PDB entry 8YP1 | X-ray diffraction, 2.79 A resolution | chains A and B

Chain A (and B):
Protein: Immunoglobulin heavy constant gamma 1, Histidine--tRNA ligase, cytoplasmic
From: Homo sapiens
Notes: EC 6.1.1.21; chain B of this document is another copy of the same molecule, construct and numbering; everything in this record applies to it too
UniProtKB: chimeric construct of P01857, P12081: residues 2-226 from P01857 (IGHG1_HUMAN) positions 104-328 (UniProt number = residue number + 102); residues 229-287 from P12081 positions 2-60 (UniProt number = residue number - 227)
Chain sequence (287 residues; row label = number of the first residue in the row):
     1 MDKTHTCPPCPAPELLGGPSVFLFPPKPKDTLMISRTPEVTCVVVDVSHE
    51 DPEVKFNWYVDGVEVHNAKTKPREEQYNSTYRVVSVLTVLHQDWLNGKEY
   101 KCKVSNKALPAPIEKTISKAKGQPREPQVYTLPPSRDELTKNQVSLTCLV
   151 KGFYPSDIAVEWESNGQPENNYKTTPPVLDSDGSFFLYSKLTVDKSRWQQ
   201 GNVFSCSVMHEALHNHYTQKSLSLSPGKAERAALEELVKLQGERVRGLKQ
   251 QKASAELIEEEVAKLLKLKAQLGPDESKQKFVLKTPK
Not modelled in the structure: 1-16, 253-257, 272-287 (chain B: 1-17, 273-287)
Construct notes: initiating methionine (1); linker (227-228)
Curated features (UniProtKB/Swiss-Prot):
  - glycosylation: Asn78 (N-linked (GlcNAc...) (complex) asparagine)
  - modified residue: Ala229 (N-acetylalanine)
Disulfides: Cys42-Cys102, Cys148-Cys206

How chain A and chain B interact:
Residue-residue contacts (51):
  Gln128(A) with Lys141(B)
  Tyr130(A) with Ser135(B); Asp137(B); Glu138(B); Lys141(B)
  Thr131(A) with Ser135(B)
  Leu132(A) with Leu132(B), hydrophobic; Pro133(B); Ser135(B); Thr147(B)
  Ser135(A) with Tyr130(B); Leu132(B)
  Asp137(A) with Tyr130(B); Lys220(B), salt bridge
  Glu138(A) with Tyr130(B); Lys151(B)
  Ser145(A) with Leu149(B); Lys151(B)
  Thr147(A) with Leu132(B); Tyr188(B), hydrogen bond
  Leu149(A) with Ser145(B); Lys190(B)
  Lys151(A) with Glu138(B); Ser145(B)
  Asn171(A) with Ser181(B), hydrogen bond
  Lys173(A) with Leu179(B); Asp180(B); Ser181(B); Phe186(B)
  Thr175(A) with Thr175(B); Val178(B)
  Pro176(A) with Val178(B)
  Val178(A) with Thr175(B); Pro176(B)
  Leu179(A) with Lys173(B)
  Asp180(A) with Lys173(B); Lys190(B), salt bridge
  Ser181(A) with Asn171(B), hydrogen bond; Lys173(B)
  Phe186(A) with Lys173(B); Thr175(B); Lys190(B)
  Tyr188(A) with Thr147(B), hydrogen bond; Tyr188(B), hydrophobic; Lys190(B)
  Lys190(A) with Asp180(B), salt bridge; Phe186(B); Tyr188(B)
  Lys220(A) with Asp137(B)
  Pro226(A) with Arg136(B)
  Glu230(A) with Arg136(B), salt bridge
Interface residues without a listed pair, chain A (29 interface residues in all): Pro133, Lys141, Thr174, Ser189
Interface residues without a listed pair, chain B (29 interface residues in all): Gln128, Thr131, Pro134, Thr174, Ser189

In short:
Chain A and chain B each contribute 29 residues to their interface; the contacts include 4 hydrogen bonds and
4 salt bridges. Among the polar pairs are Asp137(A)-Lys220(B), Asp180(A)-Lys190(B) and Glu230(A)-Arg136(B).
Chain A and chain B are both Immunoglobulin heavy constant gamma 1, Histidine--tRNA ligase, cytoplasmic (Homo
sapiens); the structure, Crystal structure of HARS WHEP domain fused with Fc, was determined by X-ray
diffraction.
